Entry 7XQX (X-ray diffraction, 3.36 A resolution); this record covers chains C and E of the 6 polymer chains in the assembly.

# Chain C
Molecule: Tubulin alpha-1B chain
From: Sus scrofa
UniProtKB: Q2XVP4 (TBA1B_PIG); numbering as in UniProt (aligned over 1-450)
Sequence (450 residues; numbered 1 to 450; the number before each row is that of its first residue):
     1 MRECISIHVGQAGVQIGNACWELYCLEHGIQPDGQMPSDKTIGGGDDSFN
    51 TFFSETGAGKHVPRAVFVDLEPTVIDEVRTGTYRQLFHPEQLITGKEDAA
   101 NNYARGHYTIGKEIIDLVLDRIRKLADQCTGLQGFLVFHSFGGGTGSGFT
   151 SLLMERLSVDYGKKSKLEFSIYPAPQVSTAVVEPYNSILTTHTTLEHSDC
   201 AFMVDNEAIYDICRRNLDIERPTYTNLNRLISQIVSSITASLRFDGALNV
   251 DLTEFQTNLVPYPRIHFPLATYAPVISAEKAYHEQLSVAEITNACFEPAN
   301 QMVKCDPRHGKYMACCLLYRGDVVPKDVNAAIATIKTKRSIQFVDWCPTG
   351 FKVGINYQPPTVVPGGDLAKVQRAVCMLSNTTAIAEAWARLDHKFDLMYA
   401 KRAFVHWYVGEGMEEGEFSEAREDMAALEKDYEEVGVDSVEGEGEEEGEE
Not modelled in the structure: 441-450
Metal / ion sites: Ca2+: Asp-39, Thr-41, Gly-44, Glu-55
Residues lining bound ligands:
  - GTP (guanosine-5'-triphosphate): Gly-10, Gln-11, Ala-12, Gln-15, Ile-16, Asp-69, Asp-98, Ala-99, Ala-100, Asn-101, Ser-140, Gly-142, Gly-143, Gly-144, Thr-145, Gly-146, Ile-171, Pro-173, Val-177, Ser-178, Thr-179, Glu-183, Asn-206, Tyr-224, Leu-227, Asn-228, Ile-231
  - GXI (2-chloranyl-7-fluoranyl-N-(4-methoxyphenyl)-N-methyl-quinazolin-4-amine): Thr-179, Ala-180, Val-181
Swiss-Prot annotation at these positions:
  - motif: Met-1 to Cys-4 (MREC motif)
  - active site: Glu-254
  - binding site (GTP): Gly-10, Gln-11, Ala-12, Gln-15, Glu-71, Ala-99, Ser-140, Gly-143, Gly-144, Thr-145, Gly-146, Thr-179, Glu-183, Asn-206, Tyr-224, Asn-228, Leu-252
  - binding site (Mg(2+)): Glu-71
  - modified residue: Lys-40 (N6,N6,N6-trimethyllysine), Ser-48 (Phosphoserine), Ser-232 (Phosphoserine), Tyr-282 (3'-nitrotyrosine), Arg-339 (Omega-N-methylarginine), Ser-439 (Phosphoserine), Glu-443 (5-glutamyl polyglutamate), Glu-445 (5-glutamyl polyglutamate)
  - cross-link (Glycyl lysine isopeptide (Lys-Gly)): Lys-326 (interchain with G-Cter in ubiquitin), Lys-370 (interchain with G-Cter in ubiquitin)

# Chain E
Molecule: Stathmin-4
From: Mus musculus
UniProtKB: P63042 (STMN4_MOUSE); residues 5-145 here correspond to UniProt positions 49-189 (UniProt number = residue number + 44)
Sequence (143 residues; each row starts with the number of its first residue):
     3 MADMEVIELNKCTSGQSFEVILKPPSFDGVPEFNASLPRRRDPSLEEIQK
    53 KLEAAEERRKYQEAELLKHLAEKREHEREVIQKAIEENNNFIKMAKEKLA
   103 QKMESNKENREAHLAAMLERLQEKDKHAEEVRKNKELKEEASR
Not modelled in the structure: 3-5, 29-43, 144-145
Differences from the reference sequence: initiating methionine (3); expression tag (4)

# How chain C and chain E interact
Contacting residue pairs (30):
  His-107(C) / Lys-104(E)  hydrogen bond
  His-107(C) / Met-105(E)
  Tyr-108(C) / Lys-104(E)
  Tyr-108(C) / Met-105(E)  hydrophobic
  Tyr-108(C) / Asn-108(E)
  Thr-109(C) / Arg-112(E)  hydrogen bond
  Leu-152(C) / Leu-101(E)  hydrophobic
  Glu-155(C) / Leu-101(E)
  Glu-155(C) / Lys-104(E)  salt bridge
  Arg-156(C) / Leu-101(E)
  Ser-158(C) / Phe-93(E)
  Val-159(C) / Ile-94(E)
  Val-159(C) / Ala-97(E)  hydrophobic
  Val-159(C) / Lys-98(E)
  Gly-162(C) / Asn-90(E)
  Gly-162(C) / Ile-94(E)
  Lys-163(C) / Asn-90(E)  hydrogen bond (backbone-side chain)
  Lys-163(C) / Phe-93(E)
  His-197(C) / Phe-93(E)
  Val-409(C) / His-115(E)
  Gly-410(C) / Arg-112(E)
  Gly-410(C) / His-115(E)
  Glu-411(C) / Asn-108(E)  hydrogen bond (backbone-side chain)
  Glu-411(C) / Arg-112(E)  salt bridge
  Gly-412(C) / Asn-108(E)
  Gly-412(C) / Asn-111(E)  hydrogen bond (backbone-side chain)
  Gly-412(C) / Arg-112(E)
  Met-413(C) / Asn-108(E)
  Glu-414(C) / Ser-107(E)
  Glu-414(C) / Asn-111(E)  hydrogen bond
Other interface residues (no listed pair), chain C (22 interface residues in all): Tyr-103, Arg-105, Lys-112, Thr-193, Glu-196

# In short
Chain C and chain E form an interface of 22 and 13 residues respectively, with 6 hydrogen bonds and 2 salt
bridges. Polar pairs include Glu-155(C)/Lys-104(E), Glu-411(C)/Arg-112(E) and His-107(C)/Lys-104(E). Ligands
of chain C: GTP and compound GXI.
Here chain C is Tubulin alpha-1B chain (Sus scrofa) and chain E is Stathmin-4 (Mus musculus). Entry 7XQX
(Crystal structure of T2R-TTL-27a complex) was determined by X-ray diffraction.
